6ELU - chains A and B of the 3 polymer chains in the assembly; structure by X-ray diffraction, 2.30 A resolution.

Chain A:
Name: Serum resistance associated; VSG protein
Source organism: Trypanosoma brucei rhodesiense
UniProt: Q8T309 (Q8T309_TRYBR); residues 33-261 here correspond to UniProt positions 26-254 (UniProt number = residue number - 7)
Sequence (233 residues; row label = number of the first residue in the row):
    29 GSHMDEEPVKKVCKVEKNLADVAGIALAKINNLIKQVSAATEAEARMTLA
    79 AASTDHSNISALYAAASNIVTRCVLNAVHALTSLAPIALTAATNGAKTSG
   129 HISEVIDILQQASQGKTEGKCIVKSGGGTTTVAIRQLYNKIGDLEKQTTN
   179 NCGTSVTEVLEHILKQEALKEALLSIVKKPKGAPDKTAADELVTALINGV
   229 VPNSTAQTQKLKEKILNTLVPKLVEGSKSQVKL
Unresolved in the structure: 29-44, 142-158, 255-261
Disulfides: Cys101-Cys180
Differences from the reference sequence: expression tag (29-32)

Chain B:
Name: G10_3 heavy chain
Source organism: Mus musculus
Sequence (229 residues; each row starts with the number of its first residue; numbers below 1 keep their minus sign (Leu-2 is residue -2)):
    -2 LVIEVKLEESGGGLVQPGGSLRVSCATSGFTFTDYYMNWVRQPPGKALEW
    48 LGFIRNKANGYTTEYSASVKGRFTISRDDSQSILYLQMNTLRAEDSASYY
    98 CARDKGWGYAMDYWGQGTSVTVSSAKTTPPSVYPLAPGSAAQTNSMVTLG
   148 CLVKGYFPEPVTVTWNSGSLSSGVHTFPAVLQSDLYTLSSSVTVPSSTWP
   198 SETVTCNVAHPASSTKVDKKIVPRDCNPA
Unresolved in the structure: -2 to 0, 223-226
Disulfides: Cys22-Cys98, Cys148-Cys203

How chain A and chain B interact:
Contacting residue pairs (19; chain A residue first):
  Lys214(A) - Asp31(B)
  Lys214(A) - Tyr32(B)
  Lys214(A) - Trp104(B)
  Asp218(A) - Asn56(B)  hydrogen bond
  Asp218(A) - Trp104(B)  hydrogen bond
  Gln237(A) - Tyr33(B)
  Gln237(A) - Asn56(B)  hydrogen bond
  Lys238(A) - Glu61(B)
  Lys240(A) - Asn56(B)  hydrogen bond
  Glu241(A) - Tyr33(B)  hydrogen bond
  Glu241(A) - Arg52(B)  salt bridge
  Glu241(A) - Trp104(B)
  Leu244(A) - Trp104(B)  hydrophobic
  Asn245(A) - Gly103(B)
  Asn245(A) - Trp104(B)  hydrogen bond (side chain-backbone)
  Asn245(A) - Gly105(B)
  Asn245(A) - Tyr106(B)
  Val248(A) - Trp104(B)  hydrophobic
  Val248(A) - Tyr106(B)  hydrophobic
Interface residues without a listed pair, chain A (10 interface residues in all): Pro249
Interface residues without a listed pair, chain B (12 interface residues in all): Ala55, Lys102

In short:
10 residues of chain A and 12 residues of chain B are in contact, with 6 hydrogen bonds and 1 salt bridge.
Polar contacts include Glu241(A)-Arg52(B), Asp218(A)-Asn56(B) and Asp218(A)-Trp104(B).
Here chain A is Serum resistance associated; VSG protein (Trypanosoma brucei rhodesiense) and chain B is G10_3
heavy chain (Mus musculus). Entry 6ELU (Structure of Serum Resistance Associated protein from T. b.
rhodesiense) was determined by X-ray diffraction.
